4GY1 - chains A and B; structure by X-ray diffraction, 1.50 A resolution.

# Chain A (and B)
Protein: arylesterase variant of phosphotriesterase
Organism: Synthetic construct
Notes: EC 3.1.8.1; chain B of this document is another copy of the same molecule, construct and numbering; everything in this record applies to it too
Amino-acid sequence (333 residues; numbered 33 to 365; the number before each row is that of its first residue):
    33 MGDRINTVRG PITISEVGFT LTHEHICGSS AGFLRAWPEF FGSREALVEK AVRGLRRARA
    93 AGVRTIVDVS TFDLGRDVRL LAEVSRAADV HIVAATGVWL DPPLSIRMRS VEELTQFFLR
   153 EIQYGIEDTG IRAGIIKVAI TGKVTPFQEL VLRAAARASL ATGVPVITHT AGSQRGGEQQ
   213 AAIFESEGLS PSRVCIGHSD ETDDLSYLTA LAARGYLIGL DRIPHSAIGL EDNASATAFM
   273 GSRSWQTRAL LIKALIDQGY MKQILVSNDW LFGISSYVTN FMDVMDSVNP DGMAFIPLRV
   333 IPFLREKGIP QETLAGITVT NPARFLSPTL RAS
Unresolved in the structure: 33-34, 365 (chain B: 33-34, 363-365)
Modified / non-standard residues: Lys169 (lysine nz-carboxylic acid; KCX)
Metal / ion sites: Zn2+ site 1: His55, His57, Lys169, Asp301 (together with cacodylate ion); Zn2+ site 2: His55, His230, Asp301 (together with cacodylate ion); Zn2+ site 3: Lys169, His201, His230 (together with cacodylate ion)

# How chain A and chain B interact
Pairs across the interface - 73 pairs, chain A then chain B:
  Ser61(A) - Ser137(B)
  Ser62(A) - Pro135(B)
  Ser62(A) - Leu136(B)
  Ser62(A) - Ser137(B)  hydrogen bond
  Ala63(A) - Ala63(B)
  Ala63(A) - Phe104(B)
  Gly64(A) - Phe104(B)
  Phe65(A) - Phe104(B)
  Phe65(A) - Ser137(B)
  Phe65(A) - Ile138(B)  hydrophobic
  Arg67(A) - Arg67(B)
  Arg67(A) - Glu159(B)
  Ala68(A) - Phe104(B)  hydrophobic
  Ala68(A) - Phe149(B)
  Ala68(A) - Arg152(B)
  Ala68(A) - Glu159(B)
  Trp69(A) - Arg141(B)
  Trp69(A) - Glu145(B)
  Trp69(A) - Phe149(B)  hydrophobic
  Pro70(A) - Arg152(B)
  Glu71(A) - Arg152(B)  salt bridge
  Phe72(A) - Arg141(B)
  Phe104(A) - Ala63(B)
  Phe104(A) - Gly64(B)
  Phe104(A) - Phe65(B)
  Phe104(A) - Ala68(B)  hydrophobic
  Trp131(A) - Leu136(B)  hydrophobic
  Asp133(A) - Pro135(B)
  Asp133(A) - Leu136(B)  hydrogen bond (side chain-backbone)
  Asp133(A) - Arg139(B)  salt bridge
  Pro135(A) - Ser62(B)
  Pro135(A) - Asp133(B)
  Leu136(A) - Ser62(B)
  Leu136(A) - Trp131(B)  hydrophobic
  Leu136(A) - Asp133(B)  hydrogen bond (backbone-side chain)
  Leu136(A) - Ser308(B)
  Ser137(A) - Ser61(B)
  Ser137(A) - Ser62(B)  hydrogen bond
  Ser137(A) - Phe65(B)
  Ser137(A) - Ser307(B)  hydrogen bond
  Ser137(A) - Ser308(B)
  Ile138(A) - Phe65(B)  hydrophobic
  Arg139(A) - Asp133(B)  salt bridge
  Met140(A) - Ser308(B)
  Met140(A) - Tyr309(B)
  Met140(A) - Val310(B)  hydrophobic
  Arg141(A) - Trp69(B)
  Arg141(A) - Phe72(B)
  Arg141(A) - Ser307(B)  hydrogen bond (side chain-backbone)
  Arg141(A) - Tyr309(B)  hydrogen bond (side chain-backbone)
  Arg141(A) - Val310(B)
  Arg141(A) - Thr311(B)  hydrogen bond
  Glu145(A) - Trp69(B)
  Glu145(A) - Phe72(B)
  Glu145(A) - Thr311(B)  hydrogen bond
  Gln148(A) - Trp69(B)
  Phe149(A) - Ala68(B)
  Phe149(A) - Trp69(B)  hydrophobic
  Arg152(A) - Ala68(B)
  Arg152(A) - Pro70(B)
  Arg152(A) - Glu71(B)  salt bridge
  Glu159(A) - Arg67(B)
  Ser307(A) - Ser137(B)  hydrogen bond
  Ser307(A) - Arg141(B)  hydrogen bond (backbone-side chain)
  Ser308(A) - Leu136(B)
  Ser308(A) - Ser137(B)
  Ser308(A) - Met140(B)
  Tyr309(A) - Met140(B)
  Tyr309(A) - Arg141(B)  hydrogen bond (backbone-side chain)
  Val310(A) - Met140(B)
  Val310(A) - Arg141(B)
  Thr311(A) - Arg141(B)  hydrogen bond
  Thr311(A) - Glu145(B)  hydrogen bond
Also at the interface, not in a pair above, chain A (33 interface residues in all): Leu146, Glu153
Also at the interface, not in a pair above, chain B (32 interface residues in all): Gln148, Glu153

# Summary
33 residues of chain A and 32 residues of chain B are in contact, with 14 hydrogen bonds and 4 salt bridges.
Among the polar pairs are Glu71(A)-Arg152(B), Asp133(A)-Arg139(B) and Ser62(A)-Ser137(B). The Zn2+ site 1 is
built by His55(A), His57(A), Lys169(A) and Asp301(A).
Both chains are arylesterase variant of phosphotriesterase (Synthetic construct). Entry 4GY1 (Round 18
Arylesterase Variant of Phosphotriesterase with Bound Cacodylate) was determined by X-ray diffraction,
deposited together with 4GY0 and 4E3T.
